1R9M - chains A and B; structure by X-ray diffraction, 2.10 A resolution.

== Chain A (and B) ==
Protein: Dipeptidyl peptidase IV
Organism: Homo sapiens
Notes: EC 3.4.14.5; chain B of this document is another copy of the same molecule, construct and numbering; everything in this record applies to it too
UniProtKB: P27487 (DPP4_HUMAN); numbering as in UniProt (aligned over 39-766)
Sequence (733 residues; row label = number of the first residue in the row):
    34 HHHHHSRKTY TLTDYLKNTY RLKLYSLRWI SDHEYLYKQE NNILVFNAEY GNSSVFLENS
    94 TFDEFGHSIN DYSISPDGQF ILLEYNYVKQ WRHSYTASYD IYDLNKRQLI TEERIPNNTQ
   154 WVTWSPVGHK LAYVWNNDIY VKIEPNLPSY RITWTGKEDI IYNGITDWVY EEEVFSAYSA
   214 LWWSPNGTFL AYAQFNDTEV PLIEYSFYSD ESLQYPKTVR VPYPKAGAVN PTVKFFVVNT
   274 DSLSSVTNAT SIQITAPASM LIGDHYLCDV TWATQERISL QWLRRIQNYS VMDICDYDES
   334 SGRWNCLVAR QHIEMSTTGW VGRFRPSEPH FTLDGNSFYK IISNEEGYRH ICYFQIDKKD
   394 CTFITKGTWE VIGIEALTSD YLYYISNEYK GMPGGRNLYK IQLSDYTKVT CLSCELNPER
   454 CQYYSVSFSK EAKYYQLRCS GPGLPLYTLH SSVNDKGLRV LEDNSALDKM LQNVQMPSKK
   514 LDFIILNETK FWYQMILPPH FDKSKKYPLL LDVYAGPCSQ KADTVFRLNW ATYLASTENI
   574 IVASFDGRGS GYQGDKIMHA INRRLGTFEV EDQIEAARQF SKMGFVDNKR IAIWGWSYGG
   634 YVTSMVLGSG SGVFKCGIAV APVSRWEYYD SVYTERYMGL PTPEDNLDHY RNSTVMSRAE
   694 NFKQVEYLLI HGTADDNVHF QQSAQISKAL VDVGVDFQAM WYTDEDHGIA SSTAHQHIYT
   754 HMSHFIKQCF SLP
Unresolved in the structure: 34-39 (chain B: fully traced)
Differences from the reference sequence: expression tag (34-38)
Cystine bridges: C328-C339, C385-C394, C444-C447, C454-C472, C649-C762
Glycans and other covalent adducts: N-acetylglucosamine (NAG) linked to N85, N150, N219, N229, N281, N321, N520, N685
What the authors report for this chain:
  - catalytic residues: S630, D708, H740
  - post-translational modification sites: N85, N92, N150, N219, N229, N281, N321, N520, N685
  - mutagenesis - S716A (41 x 106 M-1 sec-1): unchanged catalytic activity on Ala-Pro-AFC
  - contacts within the chain: S630-H740 (hydrogen bond)

== Interface between chain A and chain B ==
Contacting residue pairs (114):
  P234(A) with Y248(B)
  L235(A) with Y248(B)
  I236(A) with P249(B)
  E237(A) with S239(B); T251(B), hydrogen bond; R253(B), salt bridge
  Y238(A) with S239(B)
  S239(A) with E237(B); Y238(B)
  Y241(A) with F713(B); Q714(B); A717(B), hydrophobic; Q718(B), hydrogen bond (backbone-side chain)
  S242(A) with Q718(B), hydrogen bond (backbone-side chain); K721(B), hydrogen bond (backbone-side chain)
  D243(A) with Q718(B), hydrogen bond (backbone-side chain)
  E244(A) with R658(B), salt bridge; Y661(B), hydrogen bond (backbone-side chain); T687(B); M689(B); Q718(B)
  L246(A) with Y661(B); Q714(B), hydrogen bond (backbone-side chain)
  Q247(A) with K258(B); A259(B), hydrogen bond (side chain-backbone); E660(B), hydrogen bond (side chain-backbone); Y661(B); Q714(B), hydrogen bond (backbone-side chain)
  Y248(A) with P234(B); L235(B); Y256(B), hydrogen bond (side chain-backbone); P257(B); K258(B), hydrogen bond (side chain-backbone); A261(B)
  P249(A) with I236(B); Q714(B)
  T251(A) with E237(B), hydrogen bond
  R253(A) with E237(B), salt bridge; R253(B)
  Y256(A) with Y248(B), hydrogen bond (backbone-side chain)
  P257(A) with Y248(B)
  K258(A) with Q247(B); Y248(B), hydrogen bond (backbone-side chain)
  A259(A) with Q247(B), hydrogen bond (backbone-side chain)
  A261(A) with Y248(B)
  R658(A) with E244(B), salt bridge
  E660(A) with Q247(B), hydrogen bond (backbone-side chain)
  Y661(A) with E244(B), hydrogen bond (side chain-backbone); L246(B); Q247(B)
  M689(A) with E244(B)
  F713(A) with Y241(B); W734(B), hydrophobic
  Q714(A) with Y241(B); L246(B); Q247(B), hydrogen bond (side chain-backbone); P249(B)
  S716(A) with W734(B)
  A717(A) with Y241(B), hydrophobic; W734(B); T736(B), hydrogen bond (backbone-side chain)
  Q718(A) with Y241(B), hydrogen bond (side chain-backbone); S242(B), hydrogen bond (side chain-backbone); D243(B), hydrogen bond (side chain-backbone); E244(B)
  S720(A) with W734(B), hydrogen bond; T736(B), hydrogen bond
  K721(A) with S242(B), hydrogen bond (side chain-backbone); T736(B); D737(B)
  V724(A) with Y735(B), hydrophobic; T746(B); A747(B), hydrophobic; H750(B)
  D725(A) with T746(B), hydrogen bond
  V728(A) with H750(B), hydrogen bond (backbone-side chain)
  D729(A) with H750(B); H754(B), salt bridge; H757(B), salt bridge
  F730(A) with M733(B); H750(B); H754(B)
  Q731(A) with Q731(B); H754(B)
  A732(A) with A732(B); M733(B), hydrophobic; W734(B), hydrophobic
  M733(A) with F730(B); A732(B), hydrophobic; W734(B)
  W734(A) with L702(B), hydrophobic; F713(B), hydrophobic; S716(B); A717(B); S720(B), hydrogen bond; A732(B), hydrophobic; M733(B); W734(B)
  Y735(A) with V724(B), hydrophobic
  T736(A) with A717(B), hydrogen bond (side chain-backbone); S720(B), hydrogen bond; K721(B)
  D737(A) with K721(B)
  T746(A) with V724(B); D725(B), hydrogen bond
  A747(A) with V724(B), hydrophobic
  H750(A) with V724(B); V728(B), hydrogen bond (side chain-backbone); D729(B); F730(B)
  H754(A) with D729(B), salt bridge; F730(B); Q731(B)
  H757(A) with D729(B), salt bridge
Other interface residues (no listed pair), chain A (53 interface residues in all): S245, T687, L702, Q761
Other interface residues (no listed pair), chain B (53 interface residues in all): S245, Q761

== In short ==
The chain A/chain B interface involves 53 residues from each chain, with 33 hydrogen bonds and 8 salt bridges.
Polar pairs include E237(A)-R253(B), E244(A)-R658(B) and D729(A)-H754(B). From the paper: catalytic residues
S630(A), D708(A) and H740(A); S716A of chain A leaves catalytic activity on Ala-Pro-AFC unchanged.
Both chains are Dipeptidyl peptidase IV (Homo sapiens). Entry 1R9M (Crystal Structure of Human Dipeptidyl
Peptidase IV at 2.1 Ang. Resolution) was determined by X-ray diffraction (same publication as 1R9N).
